PDB entry 8ZHS | X-ray diffraction, 2.40 A resolution | chains A and D of the 4 polymer chains in the assembly

[Chain A]
Protein: Maltose/maltodextrin-binding periplasmic protein, N-terminal Bte1
Source organism: Escherichia coli K-12
Reference sequence: chimeric construct of P0AEX9, Q5LDT7: residues 21-386 from P0AEX9 (MALE_ECOLI) positions 27-392 (UniProt number = residue number + 6); residues 395-523 from Q5LDT7 positions 2-130 (UniProt number = residue number - 393)
Amino-acid sequence (504 residues; numbered 20 to 523; the number before each row is that of its first residue):
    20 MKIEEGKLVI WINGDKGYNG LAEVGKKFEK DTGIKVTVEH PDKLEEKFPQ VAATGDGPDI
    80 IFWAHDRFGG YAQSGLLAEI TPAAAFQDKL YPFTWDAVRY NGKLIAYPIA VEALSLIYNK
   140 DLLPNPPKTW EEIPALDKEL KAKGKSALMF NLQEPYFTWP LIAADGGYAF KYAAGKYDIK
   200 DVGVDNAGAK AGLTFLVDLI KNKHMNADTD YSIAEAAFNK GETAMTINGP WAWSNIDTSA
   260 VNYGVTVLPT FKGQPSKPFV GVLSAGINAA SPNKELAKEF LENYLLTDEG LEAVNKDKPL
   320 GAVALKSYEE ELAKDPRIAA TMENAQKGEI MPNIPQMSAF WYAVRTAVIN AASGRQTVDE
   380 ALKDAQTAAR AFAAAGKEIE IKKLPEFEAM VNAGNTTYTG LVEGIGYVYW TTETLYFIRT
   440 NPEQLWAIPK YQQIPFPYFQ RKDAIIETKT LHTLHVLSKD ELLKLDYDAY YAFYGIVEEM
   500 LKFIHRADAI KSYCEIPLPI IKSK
Sequence notes: initiating methionine (20); engineered mutation Ala-102 (Asp108 in P0AEX9), Ala-103 (Lys109 in P0AEX9), Ala-192 (Glu198 in P0AEX9), Ala-193 (Asn199 in P0AEX9), Ala-259 (Lys265 in P0AEX9); linker (387-394)

[Chain D]
Protein: C-terminal Bte1
Source organism: Bacteroides fragilis NCTC 9343
Reference sequence: Q5LDT7 (Q5LDT7_BACFN); residues 565-677 here correspond to UniProt positions 172-284 (UniProt number = residue number - 393)
Amino-acid sequence (113 residues; row label = number of the first residue in the row):
   565 IGDGLSLISI IDEVGNGEYW SAAGDILLFA AGKTKLSPYM TVISLGTWMY ETDLMQWRLA
   625 CINYSDYKKT LIKYRELQKK FESGDKSVEE KMNECHKILN SHYIEMQKNL GNL
Not modelled in the structure: 641-658

[How chain A and chain D interact]
Residue-residue contacts - 36 pairs, chain A then chain D:
  Glu-98(A) / Gly-579(D)
  Glu-98(A) / Asn-580(D)  hydrogen bond (side chain-backbone)
  Ile-99(A) / Asn-580(D)
  Thr-100(A) / Asn-580(D)  hydrogen bond
  Pro-456(A) / Trp-621(D)  hydrophobic
  Phe-458(A) / Arg-622(D)
  Phe-458(A) / Ile-626(D)
  Gln-459(A) / Arg-622(D)  hydrogen bond (backbone-side chain)
  Gln-459(A) / Ile-626(D)
  Arg-460(A) / Ile-626(D)
  Arg-460(A) / Asn-627(D)  hydrogen bond
  Arg-460(A) / Asp-630(D)  salt bridge
  Lys-461(A) / Arg-622(D)
  Tyr-512(A) / Trp-621(D)  hydrophobic
  Tyr-512(A) / Cys-625(D)  hydrophobic
  Cys-513(A) / Cys-625(D)  disulfide
  Glu-514(A) / Tyr-628(D)
  Glu-514(A) / Lys-632(D)  salt bridge
  Ile-515(A) / Trp-621(D)  hydrogen bond (backbone-side chain)
  Ile-515(A) / Ala-624(D)
  Ile-515(A) / Leu-674(D)  hydrophobic
  Pro-516(A) / Trp-621(D)  hydrogen bond (backbone-side chain)
  Leu-517(A) / Trp-621(D)
  Pro-518(A) / Met-613(D)
  Pro-518(A) / Asp-617(D)
  Pro-518(A) / Trp-621(D)
  Ile-519(A) / Thr-611(D)
  Ile-519(A) / Trp-612(D)
  Ile-519(A) / Met-613(D)  hydrophobic
  Ile-520(A) / Gly-610(D)
  Ile-520(A) / Thr-611(D)
  Ile-520(A) / Trp-612(D)  hydrogen bond (backbone-backbone)
  Ile-520(A) / Tyr-614(D)  hydrophobic
  Lys-521(A) / Gly-610(D)
  Ser-522(A) / Val-606(D)
  Ser-522(A) / Gly-610(D)  hydrogen bond (backbone-backbone)
Interface residues without a listed pair, chain A (20 interface residues in all): Ile-509
Interface residues without a listed pair, chain D (22 interface residues in all): Ile-607, Leu-618, Leu-677
Cross-chain cystine bridges: Cys-513(A)/Cys-625(D)

[Overview]
20 residues of chain A and 22 residues of chain D are in contact; the contacts include 1 disulfide bond, 8
hydrogen bonds and 2 salt bridges. Polar contacts include Arg-460(A)/Asp-630(D), Glu-514(A)/Lys-632(D) and
Glu-98(A)/Asn-580(D).
Here chain A is Maltose/maltodextrin-binding periplasmic protein, N-terminal Bte1 (Escherichia coli K-12) and
chain D is C-terminal Bte1 (Bacteroides fragilis NCTC 9343). Entry 8ZHS (Structure of Mbp-Bte1 fusion protein)
was determined by X-ray diffraction (same publication as 8ZHT).
